PDB entry 6ZV8 | X-ray diffraction, 1.70 A resolution | chains L and H of the 3 polymer chains in the assembly

# Chain L
Molecule: Prothrombin
From: Homo sapiens
Notes: EC 3.4.21.5; fragment: potenially the first exon
UniProt: P00734 (THRB_HUMAN); the construct lacks a stretch of the UniProt sequence, so the offset changes along the chain: -5 to 0 = UniProt 328-333; 1-14 = UniProt 336-349; 15-17 = UniProt 361-363
Amino-acid sequence (36 residues; each row starts with the number of its first residue; a row labelled like 14A-14K holds insertion residues (14A, then the next letters in order); numbers below 1 keep their minus sign (Thr-5 is residue -5)):
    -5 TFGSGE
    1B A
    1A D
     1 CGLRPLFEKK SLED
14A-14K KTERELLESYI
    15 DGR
Unresolved in the structure: -5 to 0, 15-17
Curated features (UniProtKB/Swiss-Prot):
  - site: Arg17 (Cleavage)

# Chain H
Molecule: Prothrombin
From: Homo sapiens
Notes: EC 3.4.21.5; fragment: the majority of the sequence
UniProt: P00734 (THRB_HUMAN); the construct lacks a stretch of the UniProt sequence and is renumbered around it, so the offset changes along the chain: 16-37 = UniProt 364-385; 38-60 = UniProt 387-409; 61-77 = UniProt 419-435; 78-97 = UniProt 437-456; 7 more segments
Amino-acid sequence (259 residues; each row starts with the number of its first residue; note: 3 numbers in that range are skipped by the numbering (no residue carries them; nothing is unmodelled there); a row labelled like 60A-60E holds insertion residues (60A, then the next letters in order)):
    16 IVEGSDAEIG MSPWQVMLFR KS
   37A P
    38 QELLCGASLI SDRWVLTAAH CLL
60A-60E YPPWD
60G-60I KNF
   60K T
    61 ENDLLVRIGK HSRTRYE
   77A R
    78 NIEKISMLEK IYIHPRYNWR
   97A E
    98 NLDRDIALMK LKKPVAFSDY IHPVCLPDRE TA
129A-129C ASL
   130 LQAGYKGRVT GWGNLKET
147A-147G WTANVGK
   150 GQPSVLQVVN LPIVERPVCK DSTRIRITDN MFCA
  184A G
   184 YKP
186A-186D DEGK
   187 RGDACEGDSG GPFVMKSP
204A-204B FN
   205 NRWYQMGIVS WGE
   219 GC
  221A D
   221 RDGKYGFYTH VFRLKKWIQK VIDQFGE
Unresolved in the structure: 147A-147G, 246-247
Disulfides: Cys42-Cys58, Cys168-Cys182, Cys191-Cys220
Covalently attached groups: N-acetylglucosamine (NAG) linked to Asn60H
Curated features (UniProtKB/Swiss-Prot):
  - region: Ala183 to Val200 (High affinity receptor-binding region which is also known as the TP508 peptide)
  - active site (Charge relay system): His57, Asp102, Ser195
  - glycosylation: Asn60H (N-linked (GlcNAc...) (complex) asparagine)

# Interface between chain L and chain H
Pairs across the interface (61):
  Cys1(L) - Pro120(H)
  Cys1(L) - Val121(H)
  Cys1(L) - Cys122(H)  disulfide
  Cys1(L) - Arg206(H)  hydrogen bond (backbone-side chain)
  Asp1A(L) - His119(H)  salt bridge
  Asp1A(L) - Arg206(H)
  Ala1B(L) - Arg206(H)  hydrogen bond (backbone-side chain)
  Gly2(L) - Trp29(H)
  Gly2(L) - Pro120(H)  hydrogen bond (backbone-backbone)
  Gly2(L) - Val121(H)
  Gly2(L) - Cys122(H)
  Gly2(L) - Arg206(H)
  Gly2(L) - Trp207(H)  hydrogen bond (backbone-backbone)
  Leu3(L) - His119(H)  hydrogen bond (backbone-side chain)
  Leu3(L) - Asn205(H)
  Leu3(L) - Arg206(H)
  Arg4(L) - Gly25(H)
  Arg4(L) - Met26(H)  hydrogen bond (side chain-backbone)
  Arg4(L) - Pro28(H)
  Arg4(L) - Trp29(H)
  Arg4(L) - Arg137(H)
  Arg4(L) - Trp207(H)
  Pro5(L) - Ser115(H)
  Pro5(L) - Asp116(H)
  Leu6(L) - Ile24(H)
  Leu6(L) - Gly25(H)
  Leu6(L) - Asp116(H)
  Phe7(L) - Glu23(H)
  Phe7(L) - Ile24(H)
  Phe7(L) - Gly25(H)
  Phe7(L) - Met26(H)  hydrophobic
  Glu8(L) - Lys202(H)  salt bridge
  Glu8(L) - Asn205(H)
  Glu8(L) - Trp207(H)  hydrogen bond
  Asp14(L) - Glu23(H)
  Asp14(L) - Met26(H)
  Asp14(L) - Arg137(H)  salt bridge
  Asp14(L) - Trp207(H)
  Lys14A(L) - Glu23(H)  hydrogen bond (backbone-side chain)
  Thr14B(L) - Arg137(H)  hydrogen bond
  Thr14B(L) - Asn159(H)  hydrogen bond
  Glu14C(L) - Arg137(H)
  Glu14C(L) - Lys202(H)  salt bridge
  Glu14C(L) - Trp207(H)
  Glu14E(L) - Lys135(H)  salt bridge
  Glu14E(L) - Asn159(H)  hydrogen bond
  Glu14E(L) - Tyr184(H)  hydrogen bond
  Leu14F(L) - Lys135(H)
  Leu14F(L) - Gly136(H)
  Leu14F(L) - Asn159(H)
  Leu14F(L) - Trp207(H)  hydrophobic
  Leu14G(L) - Pro204(H)  hydrophobic
  Ser14I(L) - Gly133(H)
  Ser14I(L) - Tyr134(H)
  Ser14I(L) - Lys135(H)  hydrogen bond (side chain-backbone)
  Tyr14J(L) - Tyr134(H)  hydrophobic
  Tyr14J(L) - Lys135(H)  hydrogen bond (side chain-backbone)
  Tyr14J(L) - Met201(H)  hydrophobic
  Tyr14J(L) - Lys202(H)  hydrogen bond (side chain-backbone)
  Tyr14J(L) - Pro204(H)
  Ile14K(L) - Tyr134(H)
Interface residues without a listed pair, chain H (26 interface residues in all): Tyr117
Inter-chain disulfides: Cys1(L)-Cys122(H)

# Summary
The interface between chain L and chain H involves 20 residues on one side and 26 on the other, with 1
disulfide bond, 15 hydrogen bonds and 5 salt bridges. Polar contacts include Asp1A(L)-His119(H),
Glu8(L)-Lys202(H) and Glu14E(L)-Lys135(H).
Here chain L is Prothrombin and chain H is Prothrombin, both from Homo sapiens. Entry 6ZV8 (Crystal Structure
of Thrombin in complex with compound51) was determined by X-ray diffraction, deposited together with 6ZUG,
6ZUH, 6ZUN, 6ZUU, 6ZUW, 6ZUX and 6ZV7.
